PDB entry 7PFF | electron microscopy, 4.30 A resolution (low resolution: residue-level contacts below are approximate; hydrogen-bond / salt-bridge calls are withheld) | chains Q and J of the 10 polymer chains in the assembly

Chain Q:
Name: Histone H2A type 1-B/E
Organism: Homo sapiens
UniProt: P04908 (H2A1B_HUMAN); residues 0-129 here correspond to UniProt positions 1-130 (UniProt number = residue number + 1)
Amino-acid sequence (147 residues; each row starts with the number of its first residue; numbers below 1 keep their minus sign (His-17 is residue -17)):
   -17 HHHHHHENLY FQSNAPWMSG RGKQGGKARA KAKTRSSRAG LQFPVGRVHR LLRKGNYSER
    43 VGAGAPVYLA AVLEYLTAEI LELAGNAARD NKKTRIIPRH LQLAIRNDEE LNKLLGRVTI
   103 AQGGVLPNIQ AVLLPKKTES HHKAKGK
Disordered / not traced: -17 to 9, 119-129
Sequence notes: expression tag (-17 to -1)
Curated features (UniProtKB/Swiss-Prot):
  - modified residue: Ser1 (N-acetylserine), Arg3 (Citrulline), Lys5 (N6-(2-hydroxyisobutyryl)lysine), Lys9 (N6-(2-hydroxyisobutyryl)lysine), Lys13 (N6-(beta-hydroxybutyryl)lysine), Lys36 (N6-(2-hydroxyisobutyryl)lysine), Lys74 (N6-(2-hydroxyisobutyryl)lysine), Lys75 (N6-(2-hydroxyisobutyryl)lysine), Lys95 (N6-(2-hydroxyisobutyryl)lysine), Gln104 (N5-methylglutamine), Lys118 (N6-(2-hydroxyisobutyryl)lysine), Lys119 (N6-crotonyllysine), Thr120 (Phosphothreonine), Lys125 (N6-crotonyllysine)
  - cross-link (Glycyl lysine isopeptide (Lys-Gly)): Lys13 (interchain with G-Cter in ubiquitin), Lys15 (interchain with G-Cter in ubiquitin), Lys119 (interchain with G-Cter in ubiquitin)

Chain J:
Molecule: 167-nt DNA strand
Organism: synthetic construct
Sequence (167 nucleotides; each row starts with the number of its first residue):
   213 TACTTACATG ACAGGATGTA TATATCTGAC ACGTGCCTGG AGACTAGGGA GTAATCCCCT
   273 TGGCGGTTAA AACGCGGGGG ACAGCGCGTA CGTGCGTTTA AGCGGTGCTA GAGCTGTCTA
   333 CGACCAATTG AGCGGCCTCG GCACCGGGAT TCTCCAGTAT GGCGGCC

How chain Q and chain J interact:
Residue-residue contacts - 17 pairs, chain Q then chain J:
  Arg11(Q) with DT340(J); DT341(J)
  Ala14(Q) with DG342(J)
  His31(Q) with DA335(J)
  Arg35(Q) with DA335(J)
  Glu41(Q) with DA335(J)
  Arg42(Q) with DC333(J); DG334(J); DA335(J)
  Val43(Q) with DG334(J); DA335(J)
  Gly44(Q) with DG334(J)
  Ala45(Q) with DG334(J)
  Lys75(Q) with DC354(J)
  Thr76(Q) with DG353(J); DC354(J)
  Arg77(Q) with DC354(J)
Other interface residues (no listed pair), chain Q (15 interface residues in all): Gln24, Arg29, Lys74
Other interface residues (no listed pair), chain J (12 interface residues in all): DA339, DG344, DC345, DA355

Overview:
The interface between chain Q and chain J involves 15 residues on one side and 12 on the other.
Chain Q is Histone H2A type 1-B/E (Homo sapiens) and chain J is a 167-nt DNA strand (synthetic construct); the
structure, Nucleosome 3 of the 4x197 nucleosome array containing H1, was determined by electron microscopy,
deposited together with 7PET, 7PEU, 7PEV, 7PEW, 7PEX, 7PEY and 16 further entries.
